4R3Z - chains A and B of the 3 polymer chains in the assembly; structure by X-ray diffraction, 4.03 A resolution (low resolution: residue-level contacts below are approximate; hydrogen-bond / salt-bridge calls are withheld).

[Chain A]
Name: Aminoacyl tRNA synthase complex-interacting multifunctional protein 1
Source organism: Homo sapiens
Reference sequence: Q12904 (AIMP1_HUMAN); residue numbers follow UniProt; this construct covers 1-312
Amino-acid sequence (312 residues; numbered 1 to 312; the number before each row is that of its first residue):
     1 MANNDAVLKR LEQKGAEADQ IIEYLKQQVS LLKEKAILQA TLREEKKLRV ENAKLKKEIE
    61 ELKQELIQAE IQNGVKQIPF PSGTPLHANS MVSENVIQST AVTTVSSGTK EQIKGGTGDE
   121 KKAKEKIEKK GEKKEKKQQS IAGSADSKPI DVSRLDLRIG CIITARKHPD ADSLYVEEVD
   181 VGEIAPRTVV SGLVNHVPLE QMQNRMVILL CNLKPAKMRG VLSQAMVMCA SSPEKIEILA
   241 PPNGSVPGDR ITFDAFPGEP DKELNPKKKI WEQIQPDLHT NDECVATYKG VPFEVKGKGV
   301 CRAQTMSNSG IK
Not modelled in the structure: 1-4, 81-312
Swiss-Prot annotation at these positions:
  - region: Ala101 to Lys114 (Required for endothelial cell death)
  - modified residue: Ala2 (N-acetylalanine), Ser140 (Phosphoserine), Lys269 (N6-succinyllysine)
  - cross-link: Lys137 (Glycyl lysine isopeptide (Lys-Gly) (interchain with G-Cter in SUMO1))
From the paper describing this entry:
  - higher-order assembly contacts with a neighbouring Arginine--tRNA ligase, cytoplasmic: Leu25, Leu32

[Chain B]
Name: Arginine--tRNA ligase, cytoplasmic
Source organism: Homo sapiens
Notes: EC 6.1.1.19
Reference sequence: P54136 (SYRC_HUMAN); residues 1-660 here = UniProt positions 1-660
Amino-acid sequence (675 residues; row label = number of the first residue in the row; numbers below 1 keep their minus sign (Met-14 is residue -14)):
   -14 MGSSHHHHHH SQDPMMDVLV SECSARLLQQ EEEIKSLTAE IDRLKNCGCL GASPNLEQLQ
    46 EENLKLKYRL NILRKSLQAE RNKPTKNMIN IISRLQEVFG HAIKAAYPDL ENPPLLVTPS
   106 QQAKFGDYQC NSAMGISQML KTKEQKVNPR EIAENITKHL PDNECIEKVE IAGPGFINVH
   166 LRKDFVSEQL TSLLVNGVQL PALGENKKVI VDFSSPNIAK EMHVGHLRST IIGESISRLF
   226 EFAGYDVLRL NHVGDWGTQF GMLIAHLQDK FPDYLTVSPP IGDLQVFYKE SKKRFDTEEE
   286 FKKRAYQCVV LLQGKNPDIT KAWKLICDVS RQELNKIYDA LDVSLIERGE SFYQDRMNDI
   346 VKEFEDRGFV QVDDGRKIVF VPGCSIPLTI VKSDGGYTYD TSDLAAIKQR LFEEKADMII
   406 YVVDNGQSVH FQTIFAAAQM IGWYDPKVTR VFHAGFGVVL GEDKKKFKTR SGETVRLMDL
   466 LGEGLKRSMD KLKEKERDKV LTAEELNAAQ TSVAYGCIKY ADLSHNRLND YIFSFDKMLD
   526 DRGNTAAYLL YAFTRIRSIA RLANIDEEML QKAARETKIL LDHEKEWKLG RCILRFPEIL
   586 QKILDDLFLH TLCDYIYELA TAFTEFYDSC YCVEKDRQTG KILKVNMWRM LLCEAVAAVM
   646 AKGFDILGIK PVQRM
Not modelled in the structure: -14 to 1
Sequence notes: expression tag (-14 to 0)
Swiss-Prot annotation at these positions:
  - region: Asn529 to Ser543 (Interaction with tRNA)
  - motif: Pro201 to Leu212 ('HIGH' region)
  - binding site (L-arginine): Ser200 to Asn202, His211, Tyr384, Asp388, Gln412
  - modified residue: Met1 (N-acetylmethionine)
  - natural variant: Asp2 (D2G: In HLD9), Arg512 (R512Q: In HLD9)
From the paper describing this entry:
  - higher-order assembly contacts with a neighbouring Aminoacyl tRNA synthase complex-interacting multifunctional protein 1: Ile19, Ile26

[How chain A and chain B interact]
Contacting residue pairs (44):
  Glu45(A) - Asn40(B)
  Glu45(A) - Leu44(B)
  Leu48(A) - Leu44(B)
  Leu48(A) - Gln45(B)
  Arg49(A) - Leu44(B)
  Glu51(A) - Asn48(B)
  Glu51(A) - Lys52(B)
  Asn52(A) - Leu44(B)
  Asn52(A) - Glu47(B)
  Asn52(A) - Asn48(B)
  Lys54(A) - Asp94(B)
  Leu55(A) - Asn48(B)
  Leu55(A) - Leu51(B)
  Leu55(A) - Lys52(B)
  Lys56(A) - Glu47(B)
  Lys56(A) - Leu51(B)
  Glu58(A) - Leu55(B)
  Ile59(A) - Arg54(B)
  Ile59(A) - Leu55(B)
  Glu61(A) - Lys89(B)
  Leu62(A) - Leu58(B)
  Leu62(A) - Arg59(B)
  Lys63(A) - Arg54(B)
  Glu65(A) - Leu62(B)
  Glu65(A) - Glu82(B)
  Glu65(A) - His86(B)
  Leu66(A) - Ser61(B)
  Leu66(A) - Leu62(B)
  Gln68(A) - Arg79(B)
  Gln68(A) - Glu82(B)
  Ala69(A) - Glu65(B)
  Ala69(A) - Arg79(B)
  Gln72(A) - Thr70(B)
  Gln72(A) - Asn72(B)
  Gln72(A) - Met73(B)
  Gln72(A) - Ile74(B)
  Gln72(A) - Arg79(B)
  Gln72(A) - Pro186(B)
  Asn73(A) - Glu65(B)
  Asn73(A) - Lys68(B)
  Asn73(A) - Thr70(B)
  Lys76(A) - Glu190(B)
  Gln77(A) - Glu190(B)
  Ile78(A) - Glu190(B)
Interface residues without a listed pair, chain A (25 interface residues in all): Lys57, Glu70, Ile71
Interface residues without a listed pair, chain B (32 interface residues in all): Ser38, Leu41, Arg66, Pro69, Pro93, Glu96
Interface features reported in the paper:
  - interface residues, chain A: Leu48(A), Lys54(A), Leu55(A), Ile59(A), Glu61(A), Leu62(A), Glu65(A), Leu66(A), Gln68(A)
  - interface residues, chain B: Leu44(B), Leu51(B), Leu55(B), Leu58(B), Leu62(B), Arg79(B), His86(B), Lys89(B), Asp94(B)

[Summary]
The interface between chain A and chain B involves 25 residues on one side and 32 on the other. From UniProt:
7 L-arginine-binding residues on chain B. The paper reports interface residues Leu48(A), Lys54(A) and Leu44(B)
among others; higher-order assembly contacts with a neighbouring Arginine--tRNA ligase, cytoplasmic through
Leu25(A) and Leu32(A).
Here chain A is Aminoacyl tRNA synthase complex-interacting multifunctional protein 1 and chain B is
Arginine--tRNA ligase, cytoplasmic, both from Homo sapiens. Entry 4R3Z (Crystal structure of human
ArgRS-GlnRS-AIMP1 complex) was determined by X-ray diffraction.
